Entry 6EDW (X-ray diffraction, 1.80 A resolution); this record covers chains B and D of the 4 polymer chains in the assembly.

Chain B (and D):
Protein: Isocitrate lyase 2
Source organism: Mycobacterium tuberculosis (strain CDC 1551 / Oshkosh)
Notes: EC 4.1.3.1; chain D of this document is another copy of the same molecule, construct and numbering; everything in this record applies to it too
Reference sequence: Q8VJU4 (ACEA2_MYCTO); residue numbers follow UniProt; this construct covers 1-766
Amino-acid sequence (786 residues; row label = number of the first residue in the row; numbers below 1 keep their minus sign (Met-19 is residue -19)):
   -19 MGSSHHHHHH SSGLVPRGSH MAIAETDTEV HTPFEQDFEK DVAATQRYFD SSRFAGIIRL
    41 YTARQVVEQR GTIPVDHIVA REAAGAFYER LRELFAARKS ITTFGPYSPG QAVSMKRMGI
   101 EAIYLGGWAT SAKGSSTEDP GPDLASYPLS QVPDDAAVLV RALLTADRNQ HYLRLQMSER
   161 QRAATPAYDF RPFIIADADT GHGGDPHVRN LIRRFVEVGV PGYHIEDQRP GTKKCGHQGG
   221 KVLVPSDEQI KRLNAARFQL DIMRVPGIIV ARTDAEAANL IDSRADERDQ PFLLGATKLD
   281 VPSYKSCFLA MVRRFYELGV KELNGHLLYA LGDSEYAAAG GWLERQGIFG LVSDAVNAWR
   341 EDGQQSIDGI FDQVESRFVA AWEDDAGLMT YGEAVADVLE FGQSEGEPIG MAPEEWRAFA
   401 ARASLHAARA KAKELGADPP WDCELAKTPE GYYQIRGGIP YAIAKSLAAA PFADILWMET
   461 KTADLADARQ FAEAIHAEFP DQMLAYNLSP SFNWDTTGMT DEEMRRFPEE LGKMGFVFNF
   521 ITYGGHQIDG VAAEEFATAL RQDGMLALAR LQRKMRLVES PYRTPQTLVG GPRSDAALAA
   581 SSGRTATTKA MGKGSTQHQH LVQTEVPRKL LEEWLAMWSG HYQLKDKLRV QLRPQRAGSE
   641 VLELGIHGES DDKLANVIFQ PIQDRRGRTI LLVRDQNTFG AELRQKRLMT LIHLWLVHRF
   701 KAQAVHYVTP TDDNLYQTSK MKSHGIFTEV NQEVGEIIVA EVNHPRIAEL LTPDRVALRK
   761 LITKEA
Disordered / not traced: -19 to 11, 593-599, 765-766 (chain D: -19 to 10, 593-604, 682, 765-766)
Sequence notes: initiating methionine (-19); expression tag (-18 to 0)
Modified residues: Cys215 (S-oxy cysteine; CSX)
Swiss-Prot annotation at these positions:
  - active site: Cys215 (Proton acceptor)
  - binding site (substrate): Gly106 to Trp108, Gly216, His217, Arg252, Asn487 to Ser491, Thr522
  - binding site (Mg(2+)): Asp177
Bound ions: Mg2+: Ala450, Ala453
From the paper describing this entry:
  - catalytic residues: Lys213 to His217 (by similarity / conservation)

How chain B and chain D interact:
Contacting residue pairs (263; chain B residue first):
  Thr82(B) - Leu540(D)
  Thr83(B) - Leu540(D)
  Phe84(B) - Phe536(D)  hydrophobic
  Ser88(B) - Asp529(D)  hydrogen bond
  Pro89(B) - Lys113(D)
  Gln91(B) - Asp529(D)  hydrogen bond
  Gln91(B) - Ala533(D)
  Ser94(B) - Ala533(D)
  Met98(B) - Glu534(D)
  Met98(B) - Ala537(D)  hydrophobic
  Met98(B) - Thr538(D)  hydrogen bond
  Met98(B) - Arg541(D)  hydrogen bond (backbone-side chain)
  Gly99(B) - Arg541(D)
  Ile100(B) - Ala537(D)  hydrophobic
  Ile100(B) - Arg541(D)
  Trp108(B) - Pro565(D)  hydrophobic
  Trp108(B) - Val569(D)  hydrophobic
  Ala112(B) - Val569(D)  hydrophobic
  Lys113(B) - Pro89(D)
  Lys113(B) - Val138(D)
  Ser115(B) - Val138(D)
  Ser115(B) - Arg141(D)
  Ser116(B) - Asp134(D)
  Ser116(B) - Ala137(D)
  Ser116(B) - Val138(D)
  Ser116(B) - Arg141(D)  hydrogen bond (backbone-side chain)
  Thr117(B) - Arg141(D)
  Glu118(B) - Arg141(D)
  Asp119(B) - Arg141(D)  salt bridge
  Asp119(B) - Thr145(D)
  Pro120(B) - Arg141(D)
  Pro120(B) - Ala142(D)  hydrophobic
  Pro120(B) - Thr145(D)
  Gly121(B) - Val569(D)
  Pro122(B) - Val569(D)
  Pro122(B) - Gly570(D)
  Pro122(B) - Gly571(D)
  Pro122(B) - Ser574(D)
  Leu124(B) - Ser574(D)
  Asp134(B) - Ser116(D)
  Ala137(B) - Ser116(D)
  Val138(B) - Lys113(D)
  Val138(B) - Ser115(D)
  Val138(B) - Ser116(D)
  Arg141(B) - Ser115(D)
  Arg141(B) - Ser116(D)  hydrogen bond (side chain-backbone)
  Arg141(B) - Thr117(D)
  Arg141(B) - Glu118(D)
  Arg141(B) - Asp119(D)  salt bridge
  Arg141(B) - Pro120(D)
  Ala142(B) - Pro120(D)  hydrophobic
  Thr145(B) - Asp119(D)
  Thr145(B) - Pro120(D)
  Lys214(B) - Leu578(D)
  Lys214(B) - Thr587(D)
  Cys215(B) - Gln566(D)
  Cys215(B) - Gly571(D)
  Cys215(B) - Ser574(D)
  Cys215(B) - Asp575(D)  hydrogen bond (backbone-side chain)
  Gly216(B) - Gln566(D)
  His217(B) - Asp575(D)  salt bridge
  His217(B) - Thr588(D)
  Gln218(B) - Ala590(D)
  Gly219(B) - Thr588(D)  hydrogen bond (backbone-backbone)
  Gly220(B) - Thr587(D)
  Asn259(B) - Ala590(D)
  Tyr284(B) - Met591(D)  hydrophobic
  Phe288(B) - Arg584(D)
  Glu302(B) - Arg584(D)  salt bridge
  Leu303(B) - Arg584(D)
  Gly305(B) - Gly583(D)
  Gly305(B) - Thr585(D)
  Leu308(B) - Ser582(D)
  Leu308(B) - Thr585(D)
  Asp348(B) - Arg584(D)  salt bridge
  Asp352(B) - Lys589(D)  salt bridge
  Glu355(B) - Lys589(D)  salt bridge
  Ser356(B) - Lys589(D)  hydrogen bond
  Val359(B) - Ala590(D)
  Val359(B) - Met591(D)
  Trp362(B) - Met591(D)  hydrophobic
  Glu363(B) - Met591(D)
  Glu363(B) - Gly592(D)  hydrogen bond (side chain-backbone)
  Leu368(B) - Met591(D)  hydrophobic
  Phe381(B) - Val606(D)
  Phe381(B) - Arg699(D)
  Glu385(B) - Pro607(D)
  Glu385(B) - Arg608(D)  hydrogen bond (backbone-side chain)
  Glu385(B) - Arg699(D)  salt bridge
  Glu387(B) - Arg699(D)  salt bridge
  Thr428(B) - Thr587(D)
  Pro429(B) - Thr585(D)
  Pro429(B) - Thr587(D)
  Glu430(B) - Ala586(D)
  Glu430(B) - Thr587(D)  hydrogen bond
  Gln434(B) - Met591(D)  hydrogen bond
  Leu488(B) - Met545(D)  hydrophobic
  Ser489(B) - Leu548(D)
  Pro490(B) - Gln552(D)  hydrogen bond (backbone-side chain)
  Ser491(B) - Pro565(D)
  Phe492(B) - Gln552(D)  hydrogen bond (backbone-side chain)
  Asn493(B) - Gln552(D)
  Asn493(B) - Arg556(D)  hydrogen bond
  Trp494(B) - Met545(D)  hydrophobic
  Trp494(B) - Leu548(D)
  Trp494(B) - Ala549(D)  hydrophobic
  Trp494(B) - Gln552(D)  hydrogen bond (backbone-side chain)
  Asp495(B) - Ala549(D)
  Asp495(B) - Arg553(D)  salt bridge
  Asp495(B) - Arg556(D)  salt bridge
  Asp501(B) - Leu546(D)
  Asp501(B) - Arg553(D)  salt bridge
  Met504(B) - Met545(D)  hydrogen bond (backbone-backbone)
  Met504(B) - Leu546(D)
  Met504(B) - Ala549(D)  hydrophobic
  Arg505(B) - Asp543(D)  salt bridge
  Arg505(B) - Gly544(D)
  Arg505(B) - Leu546(D)
  Pro508(B) - Gly544(D)
  Ile521(B) - Phe536(D)  hydrophobic
  Ile521(B) - Leu540(D)  hydrophobic
  Ile521(B) - Met545(D)  hydrophobic
  Tyr523(B) - Pro565(D)
  His526(B) - Tyr562(D)
  His526(B) - Leu568(D)
  Gln527(B) - Leu551(D)
  Gln527(B) - Met555(D)
  Gln527(B) - Tyr562(D)  hydrogen bond (side chain-backbone)
  Gln527(B) - Pro565(D)
  Ile528(B) - Ala532(D)
  Ile528(B) - Ala533(D)  hydrophobic
  Ile528(B) - Phe536(D)  hydrophobic
  Ile528(B) - Leu551(D)  hydrophobic
  Asp529(B) - Ser88(D)  hydrogen bond
  Asp529(B) - Gln91(D)  hydrogen bond
  Gly530(B) - Tyr562(D)
  Val531(B) - Leu551(D)  hydrophobic
  Val531(B) - Met555(D)  hydrophobic
  Ala532(B) - Ile528(D)
  Ala532(B) - Ala532(D)  hydrophobic
  Ala533(B) - Gln91(D)
  Ala533(B) - Ser94(D)
  Ala533(B) - Ile528(D)  hydrophobic
  Glu534(B) - Met98(D)
  Glu534(B) - Ser560(D)  hydrogen bond
  Glu534(B) - Pro561(D)
  Glu534(B) - Tyr562(D)
  Glu535(B) - Lys554(D)  salt bridge
  Phe536(B) - Phe84(D)  hydrophobic
  Phe536(B) - Ile521(D)  hydrophobic
  Phe536(B) - Ile528(D)  hydrophobic
  Ala537(B) - Met98(D)  hydrophobic
  Ala537(B) - Ile100(D)  hydrophobic
  Thr538(B) - Met98(D)  hydrogen bond
  Leu540(B) - Thr82(D)
  Leu540(B) - Thr83(D)
  Leu540(B) - Ile521(D)  hydrophobic
  Arg541(B) - Met98(D)  hydrogen bond (side chain-backbone)
  Arg541(B) - Gly99(D)
  Arg541(B) - Ile100(D)
  Gln542(B) - Arg505(D)  hydrogen bond (backbone-side chain)
  Asp543(B) - Arg505(D)  salt bridge
  Gly544(B) - Arg505(D)
  Gly544(B) - Pro508(D)
  Met545(B) - Leu488(D)  hydrophobic
  Met545(B) - Trp494(D)  hydrophobic
  Met545(B) - Met504(D)  hydrogen bond (backbone-backbone)
  Met545(B) - Ile521(D)  hydrophobic
  Leu546(B) - Asp501(D)
  Leu546(B) - Met504(D)
  Leu546(B) - Arg505(D)
  Leu548(B) - Ser489(D)
  Leu548(B) - Trp494(D)
  Ala549(B) - Trp494(D)  hydrophobic
  Ala549(B) - Asp495(D)
  Ala549(B) - Met504(D)  hydrophobic
  Arg550(B) - Arg505(D)
  Leu551(B) - Ile528(D)  hydrophobic
  Leu551(B) - Val531(D)  hydrophobic
  Gln552(B) - Pro490(D)  hydrogen bond (side chain-backbone)
  Gln552(B) - Phe492(D)  hydrogen bond (side chain-backbone)
  Gln552(B) - Asn493(D)
  Gln552(B) - Trp494(D)  hydrogen bond (side chain-backbone)
  Arg553(B) - Asp495(D)  salt bridge
  Arg553(B) - Asp501(D)  salt bridge
  Lys554(B) - Val531(D)
  Lys554(B) - Glu535(D)  salt bridge
  Met555(B) - Gln527(D)
  Met555(B) - Val531(D)  hydrophobic
  Arg556(B) - Asn493(D)
  Arg556(B) - Asp495(D)  salt bridge
  Ser560(B) - Glu534(D)  hydrogen bond
  Pro561(B) - Glu534(D)
  Tyr562(B) - His526(D)
  Tyr562(B) - Gln527(D)  hydrogen bond (backbone-side chain)
  Tyr562(B) - Gly530(D)
  Tyr562(B) - Glu534(D)
  Pro565(B) - Trp108(D)  hydrophobic
  Pro565(B) - Tyr523(D)
  Pro565(B) - Gln527(D)
  Gln566(B) - Cys215(D)
  Gln566(B) - Gly216(D)  hydrogen bond (side chain-backbone)
  Leu568(B) - His526(D)
  Val569(B) - Trp108(D)  hydrophobic
  Val569(B) - Ala112(D)  hydrophobic
  Val569(B) - Gly121(D)
  Val569(B) - Pro122(D)
  Gly570(B) - Pro122(D)
  Gly571(B) - Pro122(D)
  Gly571(B) - Cys215(D)
  Ser574(B) - Pro122(D)
  Ser574(B) - Leu124(D)
  Ser574(B) - Cys215(D)
  Asp575(B) - Cys215(D)  hydrogen bond (side chain-backbone)
  Asp575(B) - His217(D)  salt bridge
  Leu578(B) - Lys214(D)
  Gly583(B) - Gly305(D)
  Arg584(B) - Phe288(D)
  Arg584(B) - Glu302(D)  salt bridge
  Arg584(B) - Leu303(D)
  Arg584(B) - Asp348(D)  salt bridge
  Thr585(B) - Gly305(D)
  Thr585(B) - Leu308(D)
  Thr585(B) - Pro429(D)
  Ala586(B) - Glu430(D)
  Thr587(B) - Lys214(D)
  Thr587(B) - Gly220(D)
  Thr587(B) - Thr428(D)
  Thr587(B) - Pro429(D)
  Thr587(B) - Glu430(D)  hydrogen bond
  Thr588(B) - His217(D)
  Thr588(B) - Gly219(D)  hydrogen bond (backbone-backbone)
  Lys589(B) - Asp352(D)  salt bridge
  Lys589(B) - Glu355(D)
  Lys589(B) - Ser356(D)  hydrogen bond
  Ala590(B) - Gln218(D)
  Ala590(B) - Gly219(D)
  Ala590(B) - Asn259(D)
  Met591(B) - Tyr284(D)  hydrophobic
  Met591(B) - Val359(D)  hydrophobic
  Met591(B) - Trp362(D)  hydrophobic
  Met591(B) - Glu363(D)
  Met591(B) - Leu368(D)  hydrophobic
  Met591(B) - Gln434(D)  hydrogen bond
  Gly592(B) - Glu363(D)  hydrogen bond (backbone-side chain)
  Gly592(B) - Arg436(D)
  His600(B) - Asp377(D)  salt bridge
  Leu601(B) - Thr277(D)
  Leu601(B) - Met369(D)  hydrophobic
  Leu601(B) - Ala374(D)
  Leu601(B) - Asp377(D)  hydrogen bond (backbone-side chain)
  Leu601(B) - Val378(D)  hydrophobic
  Leu601(B) - Pro419(D)  hydrophobic
  Gln603(B) - Val378(D)
  Gln603(B) - Phe381(D)
  Gln603(B) - Pro419(D)
  Gln603(B) - Pro420(D)
  Thr604(B) - Asp377(D)  hydrogen bond
  Thr604(B) - Val378(D)
  Thr604(B) - Phe381(D)
  Val606(B) - Phe381(D)
  Pro607(B) - Glu385(D)
  Arg608(B) - Glu385(D)  salt bridge
Also at the interface, not in a pair above, chain B (145 interface residues in all): Tyr87, Gly90, Met95, Gly114, Arg148, Leu260, Leu274, Tyr309, Phe351, Gly386, Arg436, Phe507, Val558, Ser582, Lys609, Arg699
Also at the interface, not in a pair above, chain D (145 interface residues in all): Tyr87, Gly90, Met95, Arg148, Leu260, Leu274, Tyr309, Phe351, Ser384, Ser491, Phe507, Arg550, Val558, Glu605

In short:
Chain B and chain D each contribute 145 residues to their interface; the contacts include 40 hydrogen bonds
and 25 salt bridges. Among the polar pairs are Asp119(B)-Arg141(D), His217(B)-Asp575(D) and
Glu302(B)-Arg584(D). Curated annotation (UniProt) lists active-site residue Cys215(B), 12 substrate-binding
residues and Mg2+-binding residue Asp177(B) on chain B. The paper reports the catalytic residue Lys213(B).
Both chains are Isocitrate lyase 2 (Mycobacterium tuberculosis (strain CDC 1551 / Oshkosh)). Entry 6EDW
(Crystal structure of Mycobacterium tuberculosis ICL2 in the apo form) was determined by X-ray diffraction
together with 6EDZ and 6EE1 from the same study.
